PDB entry 7TUC | X-ray diffraction, 1.25 A resolution | chains A and P of the 3 polymer chains in the assembly

Chain A:
Molecule: HLA class I histocompatibility antigen, B alpha chain
Source organism: Homo sapiens
Notes: engineered mutation(s): T73C
Chain sequence (274 residues; numbered 1 to 274; the number before each row is that of its first residue):
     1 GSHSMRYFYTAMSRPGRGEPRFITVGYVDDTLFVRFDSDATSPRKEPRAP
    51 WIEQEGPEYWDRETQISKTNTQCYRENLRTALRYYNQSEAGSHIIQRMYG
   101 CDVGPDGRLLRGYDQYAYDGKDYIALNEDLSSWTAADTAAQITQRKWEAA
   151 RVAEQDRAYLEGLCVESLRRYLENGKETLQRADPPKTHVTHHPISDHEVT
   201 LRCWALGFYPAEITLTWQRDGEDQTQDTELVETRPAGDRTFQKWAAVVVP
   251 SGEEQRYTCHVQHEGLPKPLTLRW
Cystine bridges: Cys101-Cys164, Cys203-Cys259
From the paper describing this entry:
  - post-translational modification sites: Asn86 (citing earlier work)

Chain P:
Molecule: MHC class II antigen peptide
Source organism: Synthetic construct
Notes: fragment: eefgrafsf
UniProtKB: Q9TQB0 (Q9TQB0_HUMAN); residues 1-9 here correspond to UniProt positions 36-44 (UniProt number = residue number + 35)
Chain sequence (9 residues; numbered 1 to 9; the number before each row is that of its first residue):
     1 EEFGRAFSF

Chain A / chain P interface:
Contacting residue pairs (40; chain A residue first):
  Met5(A) - Glu1(P)
  Tyr7(A) - Glu1(P)  hydrogen bond (side chain-backbone)
  Tyr7(A) - Glu2(P)
  Tyr9(A) - Glu2(P)  hydrogen bond
  Thr24(A) - Glu2(P)
  Lys45(A) - Glu2(P)  salt bridge
  Tyr59(A) - Glu1(P)
  Arg62(A) - Glu1(P)  salt bridge
  Glu63(A) - Glu1(P)
  Glu63(A) - Glu2(P)  hydrogen bond (side chain-backbone)
  Ile66(A) - Gly4(P)
  Ser67(A) - Glu2(P)
  Asn70(A) - Ala6(P)
  Cys73(A) - Ala6(P)  hydrophobic
  Asn77(A) - Ser8(P)
  Asn77(A) - Phe9(P)  hydrogen bond (side chain-backbone)
  Thr80(A) - Phe9(P)
  Tyr84(A) - Phe9(P)  hydrogen bond (side chain-backbone)
  Ile95(A) - Phe9(P)  hydrophobic
  Tyr99(A) - Glu2(P)  hydrogen bond
  Tyr99(A) - Phe3(P)  hydrogen bond (side chain-backbone)
  Tyr116(A) - Phe9(P)  hydrophobic
  Tyr123(A) - Phe9(P)  hydrophobic
  Thr143(A) - Phe9(P)  hydrogen bond (side chain-backbone)
  Lys146(A) - Phe9(P)  hydrogen bond (side chain-backbone)
  Trp147(A) - Phe7(P)
  Trp147(A) - Ser8(P)  hydrogen bond (side chain-backbone)
  Val152(A) - Phe7(P)  hydrophobic
  Gln155(A) - Phe3(P)
  Gln155(A) - Arg5(P)  hydrogen bond
  Gln155(A) - Phe7(P)
  Asp156(A) - Phe3(P)
  Tyr159(A) - Glu1(P)  hydrogen bond (side chain-backbone)
  Tyr159(A) - Glu2(P)
  Tyr159(A) - Phe3(P)
  Leu163(A) - Glu1(P)
  Leu163(A) - Glu2(P)
  Ser167(A) - Glu1(P)  hydrogen bond (side chain-backbone)
  Arg170(A) - Glu1(P)  salt bridge
  Tyr171(A) - Glu1(P)  hydrogen bond (side chain-backbone)

Summary:
Chain A and chain P form an interface of 30 and 9 residues respectively; the contacts include 14 hydrogen
bonds and 3 salt bridges. Polar contacts include Lys45(A)-Glu2(P), Arg62(A)-Glu1(P) and Arg170(A)-Glu1(P).
From the paper: a modification site at Asn86(A).
Here chain A is HLA class I histocompatibility antigen, B alpha chain (Homo sapiens) and chain P is MHC class
II antigen peptide (Synthetic construct). Entry 7TUC (Crystal structure of HLA-B*44:05 (T73C) with 9mer
EEFGRAFSF) was determined by X-ray diffraction (same publication as 7TUD, 7TUE and 7TUF).
